PDB entry 7GXM | X-ray diffraction, 1.95 A resolution | chains A and D

== Chain A ==
Protein: B-cell lymphoma 6 protein
Organism: Homo sapiens
UniProtKB: P41182 (BCL6_HUMAN); numbering as in UniProt (aligned over 5-129)
Sequence (128 residues; each row starts with the number of its first residue):
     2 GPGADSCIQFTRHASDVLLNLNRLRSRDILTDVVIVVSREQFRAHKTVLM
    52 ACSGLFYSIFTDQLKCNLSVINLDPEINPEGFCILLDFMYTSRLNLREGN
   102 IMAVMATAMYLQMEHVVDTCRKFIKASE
Unresolved in the structure: 2-6
Construct notes: expression tag (2-4)
Small-molecule neighbours: A1ACB (5-{[5-chloro-2-(methylsulfanyl)pyrimidin-4-yl]amino}-1,3-dihydro-2H-indol-2-one): Asn-21, Arg-24, Leu-25, Arg-28, Met-51, Ala-52, Cys-53, Ser-54, Gly-55, Tyr-58, Gln-113, Met-114, Glu-115

== Chain D ==
Protein: WVIP tetrapeptide
Sequence (6 residues; numbered 0 to 5; the number before each row is that of its first residue; numbering starts at 0):
     0 XWVIPA
Modified positions: ACE (acetyl group) at position 0

== Interface between chain A and chain D ==
Pairs across the interface (11):
  Cys-8(A) / Pro-4(D)
  Ile-9(A) / Trp-1(D)  hydrophobic
  Ile-9(A) / Val-2(D)
  Gln-10(A) / ACE_0(D)
  Gln-10(A) / Trp-1(D)
  Gln-10(A) / Val-2(D)  hydrogen bond (backbone-backbone)
  Gln-10(A) / Pro-4(D)
  Phe-11(A) / ACE_0(D)
  Phe-11(A) / Trp-1(D)
  Thr-12(A) / ACE_0(D)  hydrogen bond (backbone-backbone)
  Thr-12(A) / Val-2(D)
Also at the interface, not in a pair above, chain D (5 interface residues in all): Ile-3

== In short ==
Chain A and chain D each contribute 5 residues to their interface, with 2 hydrogen bonds. Backbone hydrogen
bonds pair Gln-10(A)/Val-2(D) and Thr-12(A)/ACE_0(D). Bound to chain A: compound A1ACB.
Chain A is B-cell lymphoma 6 protein (Homo sapiens) and chain D is WVIP tetrapeptide; the structure, Crystal
Structure of B-cell lymphoma 6 protein BTB domain in complex with ligand 8 at 23.53 ..., was determined by
X-ray diffraction together with 7GUD, 7GUE, 7GUF, 7GUG, 7GUH, 7GUI and 126 further entries from the same
study.
